1UHI - chain A; structure by X-ray diffraction, 1.80 A resolution.

[Chain A]
Molecule: Aequorin 2
Source organism: Aequorea victoria
Reference sequence: P02592 (AEQ2_AEQVI); residues 2-189 here correspond to UniProt positions 9-196 (UniProt number = residue number + 7)
Amino-acid sequence (191 residues; each row starts with the number of its first residue; numbers below 1 keep their minus sign (Ala-1 is residue -1)):
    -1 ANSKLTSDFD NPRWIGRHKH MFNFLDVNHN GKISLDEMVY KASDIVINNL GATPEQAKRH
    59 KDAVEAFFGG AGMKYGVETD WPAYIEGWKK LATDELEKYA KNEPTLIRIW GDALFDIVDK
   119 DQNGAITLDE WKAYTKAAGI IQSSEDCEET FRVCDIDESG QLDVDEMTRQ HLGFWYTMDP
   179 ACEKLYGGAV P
Differences from the reference sequence: cloning artifact (-1 to 1)
Small-molecule neighbours: i-coeleneterazine (CZI; (2R)-8-benzyl-2-hydroperoxy-6-(4-hydroxyphenyl)-2-(4-iodobenzyl)-7,8-dihydroimidazo[1,2-a]pyrazin-3(2h)-one): His16, Met19, Leu23, Met36, Lys39, Ala40, Ile43, Val62, Phe66, Tyr82, Trp86, Ile105, Trp108, Gly109, Leu112, Phe113, Trp129, Tyr132, Ile138, Val162, Met165, Thr166, His169, Trp173, Tyr184
Swiss-Prot annotation at these positions:
  - region (May interact with the chromophore): Ala40 to Ala50, Ala55 to Phe65, Asn100 to Asp110
  - binding site (Ca(2+)): Asp24, Asn26, Asn28, Lys30, Glu35, Asp117, Asp119, Asn121, Glu128, Asp153, Asp155, Ser157, Gln159, Glu164
  - site: Pro189 (Required for bioluminescence)
From the paper describing this entry:
  - binding site for i-coeleneterazine: His169

[Summary]
Chain A binds i-coeleneterazine. Curated annotation (UniProt) lists 14 Ca2+-binding residues. From the paper:
a binding site for i-coeleneterazine at His169.
Chain A is Aequorin 2 (Aequorea victoria); the structure, Crystal structure of i-aequorin, was determined by
X-ray diffraction together with 1UHH, 1UHJ and 1UHK from the same study.
